7W5W - chains C and 2 of the 9 polymer chains in the assembly; structure by electron microscopy, 4.55 A resolution (low resolution: residue-level contacts below are approximate; hydrogen-bond / salt-bridge calls are withheld).

# Chain C
Molecule: DNA-directed RNA polymerase subunit beta
From: Escherichia coli K-12
Notes: EC 2.7.7.6
Reference sequence: P0A8V2 (RPOB_ECOLI); numbering as in UniProt (aligned over 1-1342)
Amino-acid sequence (1342 residues; each row starts with the number of its first residue):
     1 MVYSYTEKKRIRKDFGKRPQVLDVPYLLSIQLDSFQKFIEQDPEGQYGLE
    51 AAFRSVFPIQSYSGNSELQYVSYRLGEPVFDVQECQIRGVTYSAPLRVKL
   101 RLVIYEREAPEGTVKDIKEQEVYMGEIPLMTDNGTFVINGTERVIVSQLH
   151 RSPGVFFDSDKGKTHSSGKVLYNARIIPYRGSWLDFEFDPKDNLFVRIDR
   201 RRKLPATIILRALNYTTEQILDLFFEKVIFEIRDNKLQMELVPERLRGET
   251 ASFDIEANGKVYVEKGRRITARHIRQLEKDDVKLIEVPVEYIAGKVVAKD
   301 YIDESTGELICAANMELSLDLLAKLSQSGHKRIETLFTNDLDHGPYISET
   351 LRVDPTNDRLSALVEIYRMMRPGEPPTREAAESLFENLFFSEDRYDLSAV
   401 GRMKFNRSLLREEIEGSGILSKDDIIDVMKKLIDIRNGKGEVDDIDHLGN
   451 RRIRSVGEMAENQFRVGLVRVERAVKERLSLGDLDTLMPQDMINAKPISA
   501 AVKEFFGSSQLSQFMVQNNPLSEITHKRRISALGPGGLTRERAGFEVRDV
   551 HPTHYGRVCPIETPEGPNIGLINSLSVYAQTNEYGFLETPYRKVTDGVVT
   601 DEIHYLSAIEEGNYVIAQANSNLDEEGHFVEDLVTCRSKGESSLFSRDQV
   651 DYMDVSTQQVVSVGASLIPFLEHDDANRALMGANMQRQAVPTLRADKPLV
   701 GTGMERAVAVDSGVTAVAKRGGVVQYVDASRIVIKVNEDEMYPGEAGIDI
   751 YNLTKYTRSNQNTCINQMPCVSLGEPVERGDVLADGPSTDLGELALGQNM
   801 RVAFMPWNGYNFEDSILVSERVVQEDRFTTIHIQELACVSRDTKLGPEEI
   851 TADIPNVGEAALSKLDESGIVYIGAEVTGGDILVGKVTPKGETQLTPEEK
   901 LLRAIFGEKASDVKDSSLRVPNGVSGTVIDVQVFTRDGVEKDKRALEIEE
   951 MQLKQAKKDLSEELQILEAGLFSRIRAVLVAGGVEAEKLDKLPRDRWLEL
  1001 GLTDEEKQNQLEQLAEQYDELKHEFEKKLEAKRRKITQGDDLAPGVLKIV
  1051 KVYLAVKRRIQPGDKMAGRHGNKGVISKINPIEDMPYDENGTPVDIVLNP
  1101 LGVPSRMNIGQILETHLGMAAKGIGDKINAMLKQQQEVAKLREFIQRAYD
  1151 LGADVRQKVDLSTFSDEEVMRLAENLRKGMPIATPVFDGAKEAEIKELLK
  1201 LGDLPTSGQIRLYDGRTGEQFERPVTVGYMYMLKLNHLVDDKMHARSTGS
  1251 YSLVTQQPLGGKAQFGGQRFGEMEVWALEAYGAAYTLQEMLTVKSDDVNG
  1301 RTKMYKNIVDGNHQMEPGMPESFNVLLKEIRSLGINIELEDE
Unresolved in the structure: 1-2, 371-372, 375-376
Construct notes: engineered mutation Val516 (Asp in P0A8V2)
Curated features (UniProtKB/Swiss-Prot):
  - modified residue (N6-acetyllysine): Lys1022, Lys1200
  - mutagenesis: Ile561 (I561S: Resistant to antibiotics salinamide A and B), Ile569 (I569S: Resistant to antibiotics salinamide A and B), Ala665 (A665E: Resistant to antibiotics salinamide A and B), Asp675 (D675A/G: Resistant to antibiotics salinamide A and B), Asn677 (N677H/K: Resistant to antibiotics salinamide A and B), Leu680 (L680M: Resistant to antibiotics salinamide A and B), Glu813 (E813K: Disrupts the enzyme's active center)

# Chain 2
Molecule: micF promoter DNA reverse strand
Sequence (70 nucleotides; numbered 2 to 71; the number before each row is that of its first residue):
     2 TGCATCCGTGAGTCGAGGGTAATAAGTTGCGAGTGAAGGTTTTGTTTTGA
    52 CATTCAGTGCTGTCAAATAC
Unresolved in the structure: 65-71

# Interface between chain C and chain 2
Pairs across the interface (21):
  Arg202(C) - DT6(2)
  Arg202(C) - DC7(2)
  Asn494(C) - DT24(2)
  Lys496(C) - DT24(2)
  Pro497(C) - DA23(2)
  Pro497(C) - DT24(2)
  Ala500(C) - DA22(2)
  Gly507(C) - DG19(2)
  Phe514(C) - DG18(2)
  Asn762(C) - DG18(2)
  Asp1241(C) - DG16(2)
  Asp1241(C) - DA17(2)
  His1244(C) - DG16(2)
  Gly1261(C) - DG16(2)
  Lys1262(C) - DG16(2)
  Gln1268(C) - DT14(2)
  Gln1268(C) - DC15(2)
  Arg1269(C) - DT14(2)
  Gly1271(C) - DT14(2)
  Glu1272(C) - DG13(2)
  Met1273(C) - DG13(2)
Also at the interface, not in a pair above, chain C (19 interface residues in all): Arg478, Lys503
Also at the interface, not in a pair above, chain 2 (13 interface residues in all): DA25

# In short
19 residues of chain C face 13 of chain 2 across their interface. Curated annotation (UniProt) lists 7
mutagenesis sites on chain C.
Chain C is DNA-directed RNA polymerase subunit beta (Escherichia coli K-12) and chain 2 is micF promoter DNA
reverse strand; the structure, Cryo-EM structure of SoxS-dependent transcription activation complex with micF
promoter DNA, was determined by electron microscopy (same publication as 7W5X and 7W5Y).
